1W4W - chain A; structure by X-ray diffraction, 1.55 A resolution.

[Chain A]
Name: Horseradish peroxidase C1A
From: Armoracia rusticana
Notes: EC 1.11.1.7
Reference sequence: P00433 (PERA_ARMRU); residues 1-323 here correspond to UniProt positions 31-353 (UniProt number = residue number + 30)
Sequence (323 residues; row label = number of the first residue in the row):
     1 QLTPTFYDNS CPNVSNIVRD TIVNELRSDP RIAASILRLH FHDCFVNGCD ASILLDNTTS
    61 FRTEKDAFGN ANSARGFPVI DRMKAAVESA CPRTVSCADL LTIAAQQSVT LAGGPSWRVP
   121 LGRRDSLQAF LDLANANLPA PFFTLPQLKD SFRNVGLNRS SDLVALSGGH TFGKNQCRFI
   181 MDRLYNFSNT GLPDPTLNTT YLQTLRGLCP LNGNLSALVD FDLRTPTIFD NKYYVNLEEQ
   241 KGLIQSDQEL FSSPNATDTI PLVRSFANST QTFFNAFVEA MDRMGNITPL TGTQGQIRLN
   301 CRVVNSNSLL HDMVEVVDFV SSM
Not modelled in the structure: 307-323
Disulfides: Cys11-Cys91, Cys44-Cys49, Cys97-Cys301, Cys177-Cys209
Metal / ion sites: Ca2+ site 1: Asp43, Val46, Gly48, Asp50, Ser52; heme Fe: His170 (together with formate); Ca2+ site 2: Thr171, Asp222, Thr225, Ile228, Asp230
Ligand contacts: heme (HEM): Arg31, Ala34, Ser35, Leu37, Arg38, Phe41, Asn72, Ser73, Arg75, Pro139, Ala140, Pro141, Leu148, Phe152, Leu163, Leu166, Ser167, Gly169, His170, Phe172, Gly173, Lys174, Asn175, Gln176, Phe179, Phe221, Ile244, Ser246, Phe277, Met281
Curated features (UniProtKB/Swiss-Prot):
  - active site: His42 (Proton acceptor)
  - binding site (Ca(2+)): Asp43, Val46, Gly48, Asp50, Ser52, Glu64, Thr171, Asp222, Thr225, Asp230
  - binding site (substrate): Pro139
  - binding site (heme b): His170
  - site: Arg38 (Transition state stabilizer)
  - modified residue: Gln1 (Pyrrolidone carboxylic acid)
  - glycosylation (N-linked (GlcNAc...) asparagine): Asn13, Asn57, Asn158, Asn186, Asn198, Asn214, Asn255, Asn268

[Summary]
Ligands of chain A: heme. Asp43, Val46, Gly48, Asp50 and Ser52 coordinate Ca2+ site 1. Thr171, Asp222, Thr225,
Ile228 and Asp230 coordinate Ca2+ site 2. From UniProt: active-site residue His42, 10 Ca2+-binding residues,
substrate-binding residue Pro139 and heme b-binding residue His170.
Chain A is Horseradish peroxidase C1A (Armoracia rusticana); the structure, Ferric horseradish peroxidase C1A
in complex with formate, was determined by X-ray diffraction together with 1W4Y from the same study.
